PDB entry 3WC2 | X-ray diffraction, 3.64 A resolution | chains B and C of the 6 polymer chains in the assembly

== Chain B (and C) ==
Name: Likely histidyl tRNA-specific guanylyltransferase
Source organism: Candida albicans
Notes: chain C of this document is another copy of the same molecule, construct and numbering; everything in this record applies to it too
UniProtKB: Q5AFK5 (Q5AFK5_CANAL); residue numbers follow UniProt; this construct covers 1-268
Sequence (271 residues; row label = number of the first residue in the row; numbers below 1 keep their minus sign (Gly-2 is residue -2)):
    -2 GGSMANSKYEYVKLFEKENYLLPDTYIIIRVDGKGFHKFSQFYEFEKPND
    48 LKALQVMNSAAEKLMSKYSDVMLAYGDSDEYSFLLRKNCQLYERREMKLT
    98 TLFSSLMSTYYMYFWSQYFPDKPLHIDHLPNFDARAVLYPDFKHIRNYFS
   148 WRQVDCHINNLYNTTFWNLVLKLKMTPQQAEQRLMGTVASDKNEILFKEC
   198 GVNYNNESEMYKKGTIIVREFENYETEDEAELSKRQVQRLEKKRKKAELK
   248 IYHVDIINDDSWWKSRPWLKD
Not modelled in the structure: -2 to 3, 218-244
Differences from the reference sequence: expression tag (-2 to 0)
Reported in the primary citation:
  - binding site for 76mer-tRNA: His154, Tyr159, Glu178, Asn190, Phe194, Asn200, Asn202, Lys209, Lys210
  - mutagenesis - H154A, N190A, F194A, K209A, K209Q: decreased catalytic activity
  - mutagenesis - F194Y: unchanged catalytic activity
  - mutagenesis - N200D, K209E: abolished catalytic activity

== Interface between chain B and chain C ==
Residue-residue contacts - 10 pairs, chain B then chain C:
  Phe12(B) - Leu19(C)  hydrophobic
  Phe12(B) - Pro20(C)
  Lys14(B) - Glu15(C)  hydrogen bond (side chain-backbone)
  Lys14(B) - Asn16(C)
  Lys14(B) - Tyr17(C)
  Asn16(B) - Lys14(C)  hydrogen bond
  Tyr17(B) - Lys14(C)  hydrogen bond (backbone-side chain)
  Leu19(B) - Phe12(C)  hydrophobic
  Pro20(B) - Leu11(C)
  Pro20(B) - Phe12(C)
Also at the interface, not in a pair above, chain B (9 interface residues in all): Leu11, Glu15, Asp21
Also at the interface, not in a pair above, chain C (9 interface residues in all): Asp21

== Summary ==
Chain B and chain C each contribute 9 residues to their interface, with 3 hydrogen bonds. Polar pairs include
Lys14(B)-Glu15(C), Asn16(B)-Lys14(C) and Tyr17(B)-Lys14(C). From the paper: a binding site for 76mer-tRNA at
His154(B), Tyr159(B) and Glu178(B) among others; H154A, N190A and F194A of chain B, among others, reduce
catalytic activity; 8 substitutions were tested in all.
Both chains are Likely histidyl tRNA-specific guanylyltransferase (Candida albicans). Entry 3WC2 (Crystal
structure of C. albicans tRNA(His) guanylyltransferase (Thg1) with a tRNA(Phe)(GUG)) was determined by X-ray
diffraction, deposited together with 3WBZ and 3WC1.
